PDB entry 9EZN | solution NMR | chains A and B

# Chain A
Protein: cDNA FLJ34459 fis, clone HLUNG2002916, highly similar to SRC SUBSTRATE CORTACTIN
From: Homo sapiens
Reference sequence: B3KRK4 (B3KRK4_HUMAN); residues 17-73 here correspond to UniProt positions 178-234 (UniProt number = residue number + 161)
Sequence (57 residues; each row starts with the number of its first residue):
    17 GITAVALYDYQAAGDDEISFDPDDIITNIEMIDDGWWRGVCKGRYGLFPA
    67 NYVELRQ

# Chain B
Protein: WAS/WASL-interacting protein family member 1
Reference sequence: O43516 (WIPF1_HUMAN); numbering as in UniProt (aligned over 165-183)
Sequence (19 residues; row label = number of the first residue in the row):
   165 QRNRMPPPRPDVGSKPDSI

# How chain A and chain B interact
Residue-residue contacts (12; chain A residue first):
  Tyr24(A) - Arg173(B)
  Tyr26(A) - Pro171(B)
  Glu33(A) - Arg168(B)
  Asp49(A) - Arg166(B)
  Gly51(A) - Pro170(B)
  Trp52(A) - Arg168(B)
  Asn67(A) - Pro170(B)
  Asn67(A) - Pro171(B)
  Asn67(A) - Pro172(B)
  Asn67(A) - Arg173(B)
  Tyr68(A) - Pro172(B)
  Tyr68(A) - Pro174(B)
Interface residues without a listed pair, chain A (10 interface residues in all): Ala29, Ala66
Interface residues without a listed pair, chain B (8 interface residues in all): Met169

# Overview
Chain A and chain B form an interface of 10 and 8 residues respectively.
Here chain A is cDNA FLJ34459 fis, clone HLUNG2002916, highly similar to SRC SUBSTRATE CORTACTIN (Homo
sapiens) and chain B is WAS/WASL-interacting protein family member 1. Entry 9EZN (Canonical class 1 structure
of the human cortactin SH3 domain in complex with WIP-derived peptide) was determined by solution NMR (same
publication as 9EZO and 9EZP).
